8TEE - chains A and C; structure by X-ray diffraction, 2.49 A resolution.

# Chain A
Protein: Fermitin family homolog 2
Source organism: Mus musculus
UniProt: Q8CIB5 (FERM2_MOUSE); numbering as in UniProt; present here: 1-336, 513-680
Amino-acid sequence (504 residues; row label = number of the first residue in the row; note: 176 numbers in that range are skipped by the numbering (no residue carries them; nothing is unmodelled there)):
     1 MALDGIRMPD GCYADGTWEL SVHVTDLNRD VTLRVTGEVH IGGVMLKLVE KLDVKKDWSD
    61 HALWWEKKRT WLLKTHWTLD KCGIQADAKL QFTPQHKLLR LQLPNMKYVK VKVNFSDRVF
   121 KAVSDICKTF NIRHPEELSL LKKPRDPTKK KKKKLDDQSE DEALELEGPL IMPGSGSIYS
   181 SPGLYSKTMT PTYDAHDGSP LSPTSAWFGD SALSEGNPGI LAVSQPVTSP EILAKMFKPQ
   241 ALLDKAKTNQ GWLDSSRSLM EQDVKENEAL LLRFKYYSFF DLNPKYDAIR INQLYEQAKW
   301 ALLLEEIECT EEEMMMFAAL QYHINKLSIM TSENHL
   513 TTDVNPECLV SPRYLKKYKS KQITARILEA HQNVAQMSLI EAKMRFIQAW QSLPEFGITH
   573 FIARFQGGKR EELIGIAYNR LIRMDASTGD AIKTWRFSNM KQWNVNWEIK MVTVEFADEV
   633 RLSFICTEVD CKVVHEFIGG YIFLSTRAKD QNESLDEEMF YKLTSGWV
Disordered / not traced: 1-13, 84-85, 146-198, 204-219
Swiss-Prot annotation at these positions:
  - modified residue (Phosphoserine): S159, S181, S666
Reported in the primary citation:
  - specificity-determining residues: S657, T658 (proposed by the authors, not directly observed)

# Chain C
Protein: Integrin beta-1
Source organism: Mus musculus
UniProt: P09055 (ITB1_MOUSE); numbering as in UniProt (aligned over 784-798)
Amino-acid sequence (15 residues; row label = number of the first residue in the row):
   784 KSAVTTVVNP QYEGK
Disordered / not traced: 784-785, 798
Construct notes: engineered mutation Q794 (Lys in P09055)
Reported in the primary citation:
  - mutagenesis - K794Q: increased binding to Fermitin family homolog 2 (chain A)

# Interface between chain A and chain C
Contacting residue pairs (37; chain A residue first):
  F609(A) - N792(C)  hydrogen bond (backbone-side chain)
  S610(A) - Q794(C)
  S610(A) - Y795(C)
  S610(A) - E796(C)  hydrogen bond (backbone-backbone)
  S610(A) - G797(C)  hydrogen bond (backbone-backbone)
  N611(A) - Y795(C)
  N611(A) - G797(C)
  M612(A) - N792(C)  hydrogen bond (backbone-side chain)
  M612(A) - Y795(C)
  K613(A) - V791(C)
  K613(A) - N792(C)  hydrogen bond (backbone-backbone)
  K613(A) - Y795(C)
  Q614(A) - T789(C)
  Q614(A) - V790(C)
  Q614(A) - V791(C)
  Q614(A) - N792(C)
  W615(A) - T789(C)
  W615(A) - V790(C)  hydrogen bond (backbone-backbone)
  N616(A) - T788(C)
  N616(A) - T789(C)
  V617(A) - A786(C)
  V617(A) - V787(C)
  V617(A) - T788(C)  hydrogen bond (backbone-backbone)
  N618(A) - A786(C)
  N618(A) - V787(C)
  W619(A) - A786(C)  hydrogen bond (backbone-backbone)
  W619(A) - T788(C)  hydrogen bond
  A629(A) - Y795(C)
  A629(A) - G797(C)
  D630(A) - G797(C)
  H647(A) - V790(C)
  I654(A) - N792(C)
  I654(A) - P793(C)
  S657(A) - Q794(C)
  T658(A) - Q794(C)
  L675(A) - V790(C)  hydrophobic
  G678(A) - T788(C)
Interface residues without a listed pair, chain A (22 interface residues in all): E620, K674, S677

# Overview
Chain A and chain C form an interface of 22 and 12 residues respectively, with 9 hydrogen bonds. Polar
contacts include F609(A)-N792(C), M612(A)-N792(C) and W619(A)-T788(C). The paper reports that K794Q of chain C
increases binding to Fermitin family homolog 2 (chain A); specificity determinants S657(A) and T658(A).
Here chain A is Fermitin family homolog 2 and chain C is Integrin beta-1, both from Mus musculus. Entry 8TEE
(Crystal structure of Kindlin2 in complex with K794Q mutated beta1 integrin) was determined by X-ray
diffraction together with 8TEC from the same study.
